PDB entry 1Z5B | X-ray diffraction, 2.00 A resolution | chains A and B

Chain A (and B):
Protein: Type II DNA topoisomerase VI subunit B
Source organism: Sulfolobus shibatae
Notes: EC 5.99.1.3; chain B of this document is another copy of the same molecule, construct and numbering; everything in this record applies to it too
Reference sequence: O05207 (TOP6B_SULSH); residues 2-470 here = UniProt positions 2-470
Sequence (469 residues; row label = number of the first residue in the row):
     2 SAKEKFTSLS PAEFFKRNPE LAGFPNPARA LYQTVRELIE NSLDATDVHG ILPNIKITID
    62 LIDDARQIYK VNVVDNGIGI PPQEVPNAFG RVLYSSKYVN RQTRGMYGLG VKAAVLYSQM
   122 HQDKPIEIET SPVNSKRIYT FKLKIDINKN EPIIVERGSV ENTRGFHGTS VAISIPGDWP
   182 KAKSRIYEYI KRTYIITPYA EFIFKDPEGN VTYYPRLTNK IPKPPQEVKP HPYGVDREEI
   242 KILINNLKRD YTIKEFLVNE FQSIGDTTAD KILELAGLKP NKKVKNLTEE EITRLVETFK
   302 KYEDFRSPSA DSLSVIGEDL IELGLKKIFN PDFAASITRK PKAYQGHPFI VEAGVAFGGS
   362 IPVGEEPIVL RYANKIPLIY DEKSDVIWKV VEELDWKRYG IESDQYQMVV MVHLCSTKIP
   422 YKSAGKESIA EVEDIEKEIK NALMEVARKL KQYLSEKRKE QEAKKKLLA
Not modelled in the structure: 2-3, 470 (chain B: 2-3, 464-470)
Ion coordination: Mg2+: N42 (together with ADP, tetrafluoroaluminate); tetrafluoroaluminate ion: G111, K427 (together with ADP)
Residues lining bound ligands: ADP (adenosine-5'-diphosphate): N42, S43, A46, D76, G80, I81, A89, F90, Y95, S96, S97, K98, G106, M107, Y108, G109, L110, G111, V112, K113, T170
UniProt features mapped onto this chain:
  - binding site (ATP): N42, D76, S96 to K98, M107 to K113, K427
Reported in the primary citation:
  - Mg2+ coordination: N42
  - binding site for tetrafluoroaluminate ion: M107 to G111, K427
  - catalytic residues: E38, K427
  - contacts within the chain: Q34-E38 (hydrogen bond)

Chain A / chain B interface:
Pairs across the interface (126; chain A residue first):
  E5(A) - H50(B)  salt bridge
  E5(A) - I79(B)
  E5(A) - S97(B)  hydrogen bond
  E5(A) - R102(B)  salt bridge
  K6(A) - S96(B)
  K6(A) - S97(B)
  K6(A) - V100(B)
  K6(A) - E228(B)  salt bridge
  F7(A) - E85(B)
  F7(A) - Y95(B)  hydrophobic
  F7(A) - S96(B)
  T8(A) - Y95(B)
  T8(A) - S96(B)  hydrogen bond (backbone-backbone)
  T8(A) - Y99(B)
  S9(A) - R92(B)  hydrogen bond
  S9(A) - L94(B)  hydrogen bond (side chain-backbone)
  S9(A) - Y95(B)
  L10(A) - L94(B)  hydrogen bond (backbone-backbone)
  L10(A) - Y99(B)
  F15(A) - L94(B)  hydrophobic
  F15(A) - Y108(B)  hydrophobic
  K17(A) - D237(B)  salt bridge
  K17(A) - E239(B)
  K17(A) - E240(B)  salt bridge
  R18(A) - Y99(B)  hydrogen bond (side chain-backbone)
  R18(A) - K419(B)  hydrogen bond (backbone-side chain)
  N19(A) - M107(B)
  N19(A) - Y108(B)
  N19(A) - K419(B)
  P20(A) - K419(B)
  E21(A) - K419(B)  salt bridge
  E21(A) - P421(B)
  E21(A) - Y422(B)
  E21(A) - A431(B)
  L22(A) - Y108(B)
  L22(A) - Y422(B)
  L22(A) - S424(B)
  L22(A) - A425(B)
  P26(A) - Q346(B)
  P26(A) - E432(B)
  P26(A) - V433(B)
  N27(A) - E432(B)  hydrogen bond (side chain-backbone)
  H50(A) - E5(B)  salt bridge
  A66(A) - K302(B)
  R67(A) - T294(B)
  R67(A) - R295(B)
  R67(A) - E298(B)
  I79(A) - E5(B)
  I81(A) - F7(B)  hydrophobic
  E85(A) - F7(B)
  R92(A) - S9(B)  hydrogen bond
  L94(A) - S9(B)
  L94(A) - L10(B)  hydrogen bond (backbone-backbone)
  L94(A) - F15(B)  hydrophobic
  Y95(A) - F7(B)
  Y95(A) - T8(B)
  S96(A) - K6(B)
  S96(A) - F7(B)
  S96(A) - T8(B)  hydrogen bond (backbone-backbone)
  S97(A) - E5(B)  hydrogen bond
  S97(A) - K6(B)
  Y99(A) - T8(B)
  Y99(A) - L10(B)
  Y99(A) - R18(B)  hydrogen bond (backbone-side chain)
  R102(A) - E5(B)  salt bridge
  M107(A) - N19(B)
  Y108(A) - F15(B)  hydrophobic
  Y108(A) - N19(B)
  Y108(A) - L22(B)  hydrophobic
  Q120(A) - R238(B)  hydrogen bond (backbone-side chain)
  Q120(A) - E239(B)
  M121(A) - D237(B)
  M121(A) - R238(B)  hydrogen bond (backbone-backbone)
  H122(A) - D237(B)
  H122(A) - R238(B)
  H122(A) - K301(B)  hydrogen bond
  Q123(A) - R238(B)  hydrogen bond (backbone-side chain)
  D124(A) - R238(B)
  D124(A) - E290(B)
  D124(A) - E291(B)
  D124(A) - T294(B)  hydrogen bond
  K145(A) - E290(B)  salt bridge
  I148(A) - E239(B)
  E228(A) - K6(B)  salt bridge
  D237(A) - K17(B)  salt bridge
  D237(A) - M121(B)
  R238(A) - Q120(B)  hydrogen bond (side chain-backbone)
  R238(A) - M121(B)  hydrogen bond (backbone-backbone)
  R238(A) - H122(B)
  R238(A) - Q123(B)  hydrogen bond (side chain-backbone)
  R238(A) - D124(B)
  E239(A) - K17(B)
  E239(A) - Q120(B)  hydrogen bond
  E239(A) - I148(B)
  E240(A) - K17(B)  salt bridge
  E290(A) - K145(B)  salt bridge
  E291(A) - D124(B)
  T294(A) - R67(B)
  T294(A) - D124(B)  hydrogen bond
  R295(A) - R67(B)
  E298(A) - R67(B)
  K301(A) - H122(B)  hydrogen bond
  K302(A) - A66(B)
  Q346(A) - E21(B)
  D382(A) - K423(B)  salt bridge
  K384(A) - K384(B)
  S385(A) - D382(B)
  S385(A) - S385(B)  hydrogen bond (side chain-backbone)
  K419(A) - R18(B)  hydrogen bond (side chain-backbone)
  K419(A) - P20(B)
  K419(A) - E21(B)  salt bridge
  P421(A) - E21(B)
  Y422(A) - E21(B)
  Y422(A) - L22(B)
  K423(A) - E21(B)
  K423(A) - L22(B)
  K423(A) - D382(B)  salt bridge
  K423(A) - S424(B)
  S424(A) - L22(B)
  S424(A) - K423(B)
  A425(A) - L22(B)
  A431(A) - E21(B)
  E432(A) - P26(B)
  E432(A) - N27(B)
  V433(A) - P26(B)
  E434(A) - K182(B)  salt bridge
Interface residues without a listed pair, chain A (72 interface residues in all): S11, P12, F16, V49, P82, A89, V100, K182, I243
Interface residues without a listed pair, chain B (73 interface residues in all): S11, P12, F16, V49, I81, P82, A89, E393, I420, E434

In short:
72 residues of chain A face 73 of chain B across their interface, with 26 hydrogen bonds and 17 salt bridges.
Polar contacts include E5(A)-H50(B), E5(A)-R102(B) and K6(A)-E228(B). Ligands of chain A: ADP. From the paper:
catalytic residues E38(A) and K427(A); a binding site for tetrafluoroaluminate ion at M107(A) and K427(A).
Chain A and chain B are both Type II DNA topoisomerase VI subunit B (Sulfolobus shibatae); the structure,
Topoisomerase VI-B, ADP AlF4- bound dimer form, was determined by X-ray diffraction together with 1Z59 and
1Z5A from the same study.
